Entry 4G4N (X-ray diffraction, 1.85 A resolution); this record covers chains A and B of the 3 polymer chains in the assembly.

== Chain A ==
Name: Formamidopyrimidine-DNA glycosylase
Source organism: Geobacillus stearothermophilus
Notes: EC 3.2.2.23
UniProtKB: P84131 (P84131_GEOSE); numbering as in UniProt (aligned over 2-274)
Sequence (273 residues; numbered 2 to 274; the number before each row is that of its first residue):
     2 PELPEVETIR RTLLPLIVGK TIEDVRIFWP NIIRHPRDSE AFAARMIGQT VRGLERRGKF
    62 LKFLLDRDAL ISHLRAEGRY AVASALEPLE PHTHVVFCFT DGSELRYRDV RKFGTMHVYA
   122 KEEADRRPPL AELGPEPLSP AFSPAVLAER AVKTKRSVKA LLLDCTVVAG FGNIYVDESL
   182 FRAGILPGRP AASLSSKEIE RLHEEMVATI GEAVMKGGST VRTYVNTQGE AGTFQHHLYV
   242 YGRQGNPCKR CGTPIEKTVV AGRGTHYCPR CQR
Not modelled in the structure: 218-237
Construct notes: engineered mutation Ala77 (Met in P84131), Cys166 (Gln in P84131)
Bound ions: Zn2+: Cys249, Cys252, Cys269, Cys272
Reported in the primary citation:
  - mutagenesis - M77A: unchanged catalytic activity
  - mutagenesis - M77A: unchanged binding to non-lesion-containing DNA
  - conformationally variable residues (order/disorder transition): Lys217 to His237
  - binding site for the 16-nt DNA strand: Phe114
  - mutagenesis - R76A: decreased catalytic activity on oxoG-containing substrate
  - mutagenesis - R76K, R76M: decreased catalytic activity on oxoG

== Chain B ==
Molecule: 16-nt DNA strand
Sequence (16 nucleotides; numbered 1 to 16; the number before each row is that of its first residue):
     1 AGGTAGACTC GGACGC
Not modelled in the structure: 16

== How chain A and chain B interact ==
Residue-residue contacts (15; chain A residue first):
  Trp30(A) with DC10(B), phosphate contact
  Asn32(A) with DC10(B), phosphate contact
  Val111(A) with DG11(B), sugar contact; DG12(B), phosphate contact
  Arg112(A) with DC10(B), sugar contact; DG11(B), hydrogen bond to the base; DG12(B), hydrogen bond to the sugar
  Lys113(A) with DC10(B), phosphate contact; DG11(B), salt bridge to the phosphate
  Phe114(A) with DT9(B), base contact; DC10(B), base contact
  Thr155(A) with DT4(B), hydrogen bond to the phosphate
  Lys156(A) with DT4(B), hydrogen bond to the phosphate
  Arg157(A) with DT4(B), salt bridge to the phosphate; DA5(B), salt bridge to the phosphate
Also at the interface, not in a pair above, chain A (11 interface residues in all): His93, Lys154

== Summary ==
Chain A and chain B form an interface of 11 and 6 residues respectively; the contacts include 4 hydrogen bonds
and 3 salt bridges. Among the polar pairs are Arg112(A)-DG11(B), Arg112(A)-DG12(B) and Thr155(A)-DT4(B). From
the paper: a binding site for the 16-nt DNA strand at Phe114(A); R76K and R76M of chain A reduce catalytic
activity on oxoG; 4 substitutions were tested in all.
Here chain A is Formamidopyrimidine-DNA glycosylase (Geobacillus stearothermophilus) and chain B is a 16-nt
DNA strand. Entry 4G4N (MutM containing M77A mutation bound to undamaged DNA) was determined by X-ray
diffraction together with 4G4O, 4G4Q and 4G4R from the same study.
